9FX3 - chain A; structure by electron microscopy, 3.20 A resolution.

Chain A:
Protein: CD109 antigen
From: Homo sapiens
UniProtKB: Q6YHK3 (CD109_HUMAN); residue numbers follow UniProt; this construct covers 22-1271
Amino-acid sequence (1253 residues; row label = number of the first residue in the row):
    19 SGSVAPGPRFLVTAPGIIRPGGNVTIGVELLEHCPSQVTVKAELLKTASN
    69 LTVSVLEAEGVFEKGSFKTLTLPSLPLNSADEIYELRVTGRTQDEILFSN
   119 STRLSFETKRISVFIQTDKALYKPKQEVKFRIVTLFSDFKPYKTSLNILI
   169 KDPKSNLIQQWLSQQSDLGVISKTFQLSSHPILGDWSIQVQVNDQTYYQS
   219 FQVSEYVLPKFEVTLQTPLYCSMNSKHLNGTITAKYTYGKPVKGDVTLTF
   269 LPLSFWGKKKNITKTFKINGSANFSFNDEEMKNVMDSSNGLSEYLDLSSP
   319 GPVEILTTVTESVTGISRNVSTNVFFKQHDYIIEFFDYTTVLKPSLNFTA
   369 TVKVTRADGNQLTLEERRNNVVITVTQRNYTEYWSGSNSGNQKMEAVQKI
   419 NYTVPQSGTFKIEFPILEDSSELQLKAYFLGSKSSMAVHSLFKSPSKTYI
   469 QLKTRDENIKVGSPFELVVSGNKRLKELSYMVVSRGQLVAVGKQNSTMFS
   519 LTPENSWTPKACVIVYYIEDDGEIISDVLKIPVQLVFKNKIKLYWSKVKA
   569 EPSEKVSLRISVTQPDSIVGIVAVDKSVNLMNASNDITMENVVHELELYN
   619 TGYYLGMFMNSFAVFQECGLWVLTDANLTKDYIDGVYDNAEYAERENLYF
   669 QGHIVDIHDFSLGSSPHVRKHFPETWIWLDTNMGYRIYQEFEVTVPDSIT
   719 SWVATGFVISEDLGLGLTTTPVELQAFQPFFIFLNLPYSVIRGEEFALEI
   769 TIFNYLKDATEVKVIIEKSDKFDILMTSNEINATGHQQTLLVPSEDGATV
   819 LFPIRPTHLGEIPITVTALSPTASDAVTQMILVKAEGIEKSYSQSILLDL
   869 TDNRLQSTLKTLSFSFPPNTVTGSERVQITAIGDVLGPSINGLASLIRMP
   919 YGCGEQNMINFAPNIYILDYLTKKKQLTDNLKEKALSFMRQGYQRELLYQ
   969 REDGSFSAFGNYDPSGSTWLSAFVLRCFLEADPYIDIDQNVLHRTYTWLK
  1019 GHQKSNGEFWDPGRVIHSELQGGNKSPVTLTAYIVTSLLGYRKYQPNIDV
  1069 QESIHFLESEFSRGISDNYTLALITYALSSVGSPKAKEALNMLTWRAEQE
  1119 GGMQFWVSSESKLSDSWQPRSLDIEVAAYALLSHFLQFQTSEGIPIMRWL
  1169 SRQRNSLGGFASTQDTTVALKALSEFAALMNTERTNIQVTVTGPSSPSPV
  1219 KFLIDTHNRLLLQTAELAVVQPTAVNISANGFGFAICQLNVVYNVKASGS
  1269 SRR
Not modelled in the structure: 19-22, 307-315, 399-410, 648-680, 1129-1138, 1265-1271
Sequence notes: expression tag (19-21); conflict Glu664 (Phe in Q6YHK3), Asn665 (Met in Q6YHK3), Leu666 (Glu in Q6YHK3), Tyr667 (Glu in Q6YHK3), Phe668 (Asn in Q6YHK3), Gln669 (Glu in Q6YHK3)
Disulfides: Cys530-Cys636
Glycans and other covalent adducts: N-acetylglucosamine (NAG) linked to Asn41, Asn118, Asn247, Asn279, Asn291, Asn337, Asn365, Asn419, Asn513, Asn1086, Asn1244
UniProt features mapped onto this chain:
  - glycosylation (N-linked (GlcNAc...) asparagine): Asn68, Asn118, Asn247, Asn279, Asn365, Asn419, Asn513, Asn645, Asn1086
  - cross-link: Cys921 to Gln924 (Isoglutamyl cysteine thioester (Cys-Gln))
  - natural variant: Tyr703 (Y703S: In allele Gov(b)), Gln1007 (Q1007E: In a colorectal cancer sample), Asn1065 (N1065K: In a colorectal cancer sample)

Overview:
N-acetylglucosamine is covalently linked to Asn41, Asn118, Asn247, Asn279, Asn291 and Asn337 and 5 more.
Chain A is CD109 antigen (Homo sapiens); the structure, Structure of active human CD109, was determined by
electron microscopy (same publication as 9FX2 and 8S3O).
